3LXH - chain A; structure by X-ray diffraction, 2.20 A resolution.

[Chain A]
Molecule: Cytochrome P450
From: Novosphingobium aromaticivorans
UniProtKB: Q2GB12 (Q2GB12_NOVAD); residue numbers follow UniProt; this construct covers 1-421
Sequence (421 residues; numbered 1 to 421; the number before each row is that of its first residue):
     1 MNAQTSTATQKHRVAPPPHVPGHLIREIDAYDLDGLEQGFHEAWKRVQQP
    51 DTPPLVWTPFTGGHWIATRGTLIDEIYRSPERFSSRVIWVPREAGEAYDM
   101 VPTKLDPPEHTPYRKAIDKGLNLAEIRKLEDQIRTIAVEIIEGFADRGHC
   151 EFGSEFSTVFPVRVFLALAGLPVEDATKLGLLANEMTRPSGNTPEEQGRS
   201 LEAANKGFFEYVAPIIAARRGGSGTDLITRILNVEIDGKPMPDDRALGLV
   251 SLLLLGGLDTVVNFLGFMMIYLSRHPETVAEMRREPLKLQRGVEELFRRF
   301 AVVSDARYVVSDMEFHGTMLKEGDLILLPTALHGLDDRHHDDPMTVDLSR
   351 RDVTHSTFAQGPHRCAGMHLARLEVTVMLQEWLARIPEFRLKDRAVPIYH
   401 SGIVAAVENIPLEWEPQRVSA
Disordered / not traced: 1-9, 418-421
Ion coordination: heme Fe near Cys365 (its only coordinating residue here)
Residues lining bound ligands:
  - 1,4-diethylene dioxide (DIO): Tyr98, Thr103, Leu252, Leu255, Gly256, Thr260, Val303, Val404
  - heme (HEM): Tyr77, Ile88, Pro102, Thr103, His110, Arg114, Ile117, Leu121, Phe165, Leu252, Leu253, Gly256, Gly257, Thr260, Val261, Phe264, Phe297, Val302, Val303, Asp305, Arg307, Thr357, Phe358, Ala359, Pro362, His363, Cys365, Ala366, Gly367, Leu370, Ala371

[In short]
Bound to chain A: heme and 1,4-diethylene dioxide.
Chain A is Cytochrome P450 (Novosphingobium aromaticivorans); the structure, Crystal Structure of Cytochrome
P450 CYP101D1, was determined by X-ray diffraction together with 3LXD, 3LXF and 3LXI from the same study.
